PDB entry 8JE5 | X-ray diffraction, 2.57 A resolution | chains A and B

# Chain A (and B)
Protein: Prolyl-tRNA synthetase
From: Anopheles culicifacies
Notes: chain B of this document is another copy of the same molecule, construct and numbering; everything in this record applies to it too
UniProtKB: A0A182M1F8 (A0A182M1F8_9DIPT); residue numbers follow UniProt; this construct covers 1219-1722
Sequence (505 residues; each row starts with the number of its first residue):
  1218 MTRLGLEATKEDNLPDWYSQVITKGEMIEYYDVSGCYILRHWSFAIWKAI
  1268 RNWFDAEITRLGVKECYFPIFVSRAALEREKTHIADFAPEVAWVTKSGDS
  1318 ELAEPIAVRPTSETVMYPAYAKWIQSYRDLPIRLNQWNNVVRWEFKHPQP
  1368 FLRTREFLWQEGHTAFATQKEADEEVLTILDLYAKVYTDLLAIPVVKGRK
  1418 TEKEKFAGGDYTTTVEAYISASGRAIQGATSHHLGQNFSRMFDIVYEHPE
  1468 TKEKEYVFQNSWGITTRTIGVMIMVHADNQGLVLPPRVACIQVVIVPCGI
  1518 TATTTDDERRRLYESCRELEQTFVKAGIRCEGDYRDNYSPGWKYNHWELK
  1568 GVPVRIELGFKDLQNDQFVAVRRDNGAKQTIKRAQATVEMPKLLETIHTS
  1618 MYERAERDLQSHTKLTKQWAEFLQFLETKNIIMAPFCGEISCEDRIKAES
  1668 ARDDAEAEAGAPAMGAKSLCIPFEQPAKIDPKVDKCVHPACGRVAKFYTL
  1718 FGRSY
Disordered / not traced: 1218-1219, 1669-1681 (chain B: 1218-1222, 1297-1302, 1362, 1669-1681)
Construct notes: initiating methionine (1218)
Ion coordination: Zn2+: Cys1654, Cys1659, Cys1703, Cys1708
Ligand contacts: Halofuginone (HFG; 7-bromo-6-chloro-3-{3-[(2R,3S)-3-hydroxypiperidin-2-yl]-2-oxopropyl}quinazolin-4(3H)-one): Phe1304, Glu1307, Val1308, Pro1327, Thr1328, Glu1330, Arg1359, Trp1376, Glu1378, His1380, Phe1423, Thr1447, His1449, Ser1478, Trp1479, Gly1480

# How chain A and chain B interact
Pairs across the interface (94):
  Glu1246(A) - Lys1339(B)
  Glu1246(A) - Trp1340(B)  hydrogen bond
  Tyr1248(A) - Pro1286(B)  hydrophobic
  Tyr1248(A) - Phe1288(B)  hydrogen bond (side chain-backbone)
  Tyr1248(A) - Val1289(B)
  Tyr1248(A) - Val1332(B)  hydrophobic
  Asp1249(A) - Ser1290(B)
  Asp1249(A) - Ala1293(B)
  Val1250(A) - Ser1290(B)
  Tyr1254(A) - Pro1286(B)
  Ile1255(A) - Tyr1284(B)
  Ile1255(A) - Phe1285(B)  hydrophobic
  Ile1255(A) - Pro1286(B)
  Leu1256(A) - Cys1283(B)
  Leu1256(A) - Tyr1284(B)  hydrogen bond (backbone-backbone)
  Arg1257(A) - Trp1340(B)
  His1258(A) - Lys1281(B)
  His1258(A) - Glu1282(B)
  Phe1261(A) - Glu1282(B)
  Phe1261(A) - Tyr1284(B)  hydrophobic
  Lys1265(A) - Glu1282(B)
  Lys1281(A) - His1258(B)
  Glu1282(A) - His1258(B)
  Glu1282(A) - Phe1261(B)
  Glu1282(A) - Lys1265(B)
  Glu1282(A) - Arg1268(B)  salt bridge
  Cys1283(A) - Leu1256(B)
  Tyr1284(A) - Ile1255(B)
  Tyr1284(A) - Leu1256(B)  hydrogen bond (backbone-backbone)
  Tyr1284(A) - Phe1261(B)  hydrophobic
  Tyr1284(A) - Asn1356(B)  hydrogen bond
  Tyr1284(A) - Glu1373(B)  hydrogen bond
  Tyr1284(A) - Leu1375(B)  hydrophobic
  Phe1285(A) - Ile1255(B)  hydrophobic
  Pro1286(A) - Tyr1248(B)  hydrophobic
  Pro1286(A) - Cys1253(B)  hydrophobic
  Pro1286(A) - Tyr1254(B)
  Pro1286(A) - Ile1255(B)
  Pro1286(A) - Glu1373(B)
  Ile1287(A) - Asn1356(B)
  Ile1287(A) - Glu1373(B)  hydrogen bond (backbone-side chain)
  Phe1288(A) - Tyr1248(B)  hydrogen bond (backbone-side chain)
  Phe1288(A) - Val1358(B)  hydrophobic
  Val1289(A) - Tyr1248(B)
  Ser1290(A) - Asp1249(B)  hydrogen bond
  Ala1305(A) - Gly1315(B)
  Pro1306(A) - Ser1314(B)
  Pro1306(A) - Gly1315(B)  hydrogen bond (backbone-backbone)
  Val1308(A) - Lys1313(B)
  Val1308(A) - Ser1314(B)
  Val1308(A) - Gly1315(B)  hydrogen bond (backbone-backbone)
  Ala1309(A) - Val1311(B)  hydrophobic
  Ala1309(A) - Lys1313(B)
  Trp1310(A) - Val1311(B)
  Trp1310(A) - Thr1312(B)  hydrogen bond (backbone-backbone)
  Trp1310(A) - Lys1313(B)  hydrogen bond (backbone-backbone)
  Trp1310(A) - Gly1315(B)
  Val1311(A) - Trp1310(B)
  Val1311(A) - Val1311(B)  hydrophobic
  Thr1312(A) - Trp1310(B)  hydrogen bond (backbone-backbone)
  Thr1312(A) - Thr1312(B)
  Lys1313(A) - Val1308(B)
  Lys1313(A) - Ala1309(B)
  Lys1313(A) - Trp1310(B)  hydrogen bond (backbone-backbone)
  Ser1314(A) - Pro1306(B)  hydrogen bond (side chain-backbone)
  Ser1314(A) - Val1308(B)
  Ser1314(A) - Trp1360(B)
  Gly1315(A) - Ala1305(B)
  Gly1315(A) - Pro1306(B)  hydrogen bond (backbone-backbone)
  Gly1315(A) - Val1308(B)  hydrogen bond (backbone-backbone)
  Gly1315(A) - Trp1310(B)
  Leu1319(A) - Trp1360(B)  hydrophobic
  Ile1323(A) - Trp1360(B)  hydrophobic
  Val1332(A) - Tyr1248(B)
  Lys1339(A) - Glu1246(B)  salt bridge
  Trp1340(A) - Glu1246(B)  hydrogen bond
  Trp1340(A) - Arg1257(B)
  Arg1345(A) - Asn1554(B)
  Arg1345(A) - Tyr1555(B)
  Asp1346(A) - Tyr1555(B)
  Asn1356(A) - Tyr1284(B)
  Asn1356(A) - Ile1287(B)
  Asn1356(A) - Asn1356(B)
  Val1358(A) - Phe1288(B)  hydrophobic
  Trp1360(A) - Ser1314(B)
  Trp1360(A) - Leu1319(B)
  Trp1360(A) - Ile1323(B)  hydrophobic
  Glu1373(A) - Tyr1284(B)  hydrogen bond
  Glu1373(A) - Pro1286(B)
  Glu1373(A) - Ile1287(B)  hydrogen bond (side chain-backbone)
  Leu1375(A) - Tyr1284(B)  hydrophobic
  Asn1554(A) - Tyr1344(B)  hydrogen bond
  Asn1554(A) - Arg1345(B)
  Tyr1555(A) - Arg1345(B)
Interface residues without a listed pair, chain A (50 interface residues in all): Tyr1247, Cys1253, Arg1268, Ala1293, Val1325
Interface residues without a listed pair, chain B (50 interface residues in all): Val1250, Val1325, Leu1351

# In short
Chain A and chain B each contribute 50 residues to their interface, with 22 hydrogen bonds and 2 salt bridges.
Polar contacts include Glu1282(A)-Arg1268(B), Lys1339(A)-Glu1246(B) and Glu1246(A)-Trp1340(B). Bound to chain
A: Halofuginone. Cys1654(A), Cys1659(A), Cys1703(A) and Cys1708(A) form the Zn2+ site.
Both chains are Prolyl-tRNA synthetase (Anopheles culicifacies). Entry 8JE5 (Crystal Structure of Anopheles
culicifacies Prolyl-tRNA Synthetase (AcPRS) in complex with Halofuginone) was determined by X-ray diffraction
(same publication as 8JE6 and 8JE7).
